PDB entry 8BWM | X-ray diffraction, 2.50 A resolution | chains A and D of the 4 polymer chains in the assembly

# Chain A
Protein: Growth/differentiation factor 5
From: Homo sapiens
Reference sequence: P43026 (GDF5_HUMAN); numbering as in UniProt (aligned over 382-501)
Chain sequence (121 residues; row label = number of the first residue in the row):
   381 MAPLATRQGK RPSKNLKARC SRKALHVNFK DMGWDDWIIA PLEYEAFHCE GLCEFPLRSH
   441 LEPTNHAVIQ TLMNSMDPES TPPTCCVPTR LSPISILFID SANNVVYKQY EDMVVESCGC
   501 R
Disordered / not traced: 381-396
Disulfide bonds: Cys400-Cys466, Cys429-Cys498, Cys433-Cys500
Construct notes: initiating methionine (381)
Bound ions: Ca2+: Gly413, Asp416
Curated features (UniProtKB/Swiss-Prot):
  - natural variant: Arg399 (R399C: In BDA1C), Cys400 (C400Y: In AMD2A), Trp414 (W414R: In SYNS2 and BDA1C), Pro436 (P436T: In AMD2B), Leu437 (deletion: In AMD2B), Arg438 (R438L: In SYNS2 and SYM1B), Ser439 (S439T: In AMD2B), His440 (H440L: In AMD2B), Leu441 (L441P: In AMD2B, SYNS2 and BDA2), Asn445 (N445K: In SYNS2; N445T: In SYNS2), Ser475 (S475N: In SYNS2), Val486 (V486M: In BDC), 1 further natural variant entry in UniProt
  - mutagenesis: Tyr490 (Y490N: Resitant to NOG inhibition)

# Chain D
Protein: Twisted gastrulation protein homolog 1
From: Homo sapiens
Reference sequence: Q9GZX9 (TWSG1_HUMAN); residue numbers follow UniProt; this construct covers 26-83
Chain sequence (69 residues; row label = number of the first residue in the row):
    23 ETGCNKALCA SDVSKCLIQE LCQCRPGEGN CSCCKECMLC LGALWDECCD CVGMCNPRNY
    83 SGTLEVLFQ
Disordered / not traced: 23-24, 49-52, 79-91
Disulfide bonds: Cys26-Cys73, Cys31-Cys70, Cys38-Cys62, Cys44-Cys59, Cys46-Cys55, Cys53-Cys56, Cys71-Cys77
Construct notes: expression tag (23-25, 84-91)
Bound ions: Ca2+: Ala65, Glu69
Curated features (UniProtKB/Swiss-Prot):
  - glycosylation (N-linked (GlcNAc...) asparagine): Asn52, Asn81
From the paper describing this entry:
  - mutagenesis - I40A (Kd 454.4 uM): decreased binding to BMP7
  - mutagenesis - I40A: abolished binding to BMP2
  - mutagenesis - D34A: unchanged binding to Growth/differentiation factor 5 (chain A)
  - mutagenesis - I40A, I40E: abolished signaling with Growth/differentiation factor 5 (chain A)
  - mutagenesis - I40A, I40E: decreased growth in response to organoid survival

# Interface between chain A and chain D
Contacting residue pairs (19; chain A residue first):
  Glu434(A) - Lys28(D)  salt bridge
  Phe435(A) - Cys26(D)  hydrophobic
  Phe435(A) - Lys28(D)  hydrogen bond (backbone-side chain)
  Phe435(A) - Cys31(D)
  Phe435(A) - Ala32(D)  hydrophobic
  Phe435(A) - Val35(D)  hydrophobic
  Pro436(A) - Cys73(D)
  Ser439(A) - Leu39(D)
  Ser439(A) - Cys44(D)  hydrogen bond (side chain-backbone)
  Ser439(A) - Gln45(D)
  His440(A) - Gln45(D)
  His440(A) - Arg47(D)
  Glu442(A) - Gln45(D)
  Asn445(A) - Ile40(D)
  Val448(A) - Ile40(D)  hydrophobic
  Leu452(A) - Ala32(D)
  Leu452(A) - Ser33(D)
  Leu452(A) - Ser36(D)
  Ser455(A) - Ala32(D)
Also at the interface, not in a pair above, chain A (11 interface residues in all): Ile449
Also at the interface, not in a pair above, chain D (14 interface residues in all): Val74

# In short
The interface between chain A and chain D involves 11 residues on one side and 14 on the other; the contacts
include 2 hydrogen bonds and 1 salt bridge. Polar pairs include Glu434(A)-Lys28(D), Phe435(A)-Lys28(D) and
Ser439(A)-Cys44(D). The paper reports that I40A and I40E of chain D abolish signaling with
Growth/differentiation factor 5 (chain A); I40A and I40E of chain D reduce growth in response to organoid
survival.
Chain A is Growth/differentiation factor 5 and chain D is Twisted gastrulation protein homolog 1, both from
Homo sapiens; the structure, Crystal structure of human Twisted gastrulation protein homolog 1 (TWSG1) in
complex with human Growth Differentiation ..., was determined by X-ray diffraction together with 8BWA, 8BWD,
8BWI, 8BWL and 8BWN from the same study.
